5DDP - chains A and D; structure by X-ray diffraction, 2.30 A resolution.

== Chain A ==
Molecule: 61-nt RNA strand
Organism: Synechococcus elongatus
Sequence (61 nucleotides; numbered 1 to 61; the number before each row is that of its first residue):
     1 CGUUGACCCA GGAAACUGGG CGGAAGUAAG GUCCAUUGCA CUCCGGGCCU GAAGCAACGC
    61 G
Metal / ion sites: Na+ site 1: G12 (shared with 1 residue of chain B); Na+ site 2 near C21 (its only coordinating residue here); Na+ site 3: U32, G46, G47; Na+ site 4 near C33 (its only coordinating residue here); Mg2+ near G61 (its only coordinating residue here)
Small-molecule neighbours: glutamine (GLN): C1, G22, G23, A24, G54, A57, C58, G59, C60
From the paper describing this entry:
  - contacts within the chain: A6-C21, G2-G22, G23-C60, G23-G59 (pi stacking), G54-A56
  - binding site for glutamine: C1, G22, G23, A24, G54, G59
  - conformationally variable residues (order/disorder transition): G22 to A24, A53, G54, C60
  - specificity-determining residues: C1 (proposed by the authors, not directly observed)
  - mutagenesis - C1G/G59C: abolished binding to glutamine

== Chain D ==
Name: U1 small nuclear ribonucleoprotein A
Organism: Homo sapiens
Reference sequence: P09012 (SNRPA_HUMAN); residues 1-97 here correspond to UniProt positions 2-98 (UniProt number = residue number + 1)
Chain sequence (97 residues; each row starts with the number of its first residue):
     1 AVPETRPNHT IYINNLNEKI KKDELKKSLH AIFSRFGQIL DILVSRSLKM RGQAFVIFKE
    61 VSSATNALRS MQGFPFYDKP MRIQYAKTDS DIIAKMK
Not modelled in the structure: 1, 96-97
Differences from the reference sequence: engineered mutation His30 (Tyr31 in P09012), Arg35 (Gln36 in P09012)
Curated features (UniProtKB/Swiss-Prot):
  - modified residue: Ala1 (N-acetylalanine), Lys59 (N6-acetyllysine)

== Interface between chain A and chain D ==
Pairs across the interface (49; chain A residue first):
  G30(A) - Lys21(D)  phosphate contact
  G30(A) - Lys22(D)  phosphate contact
  G30(A) - Arg46(D)  salt bridge to the phosphate
  G31(A) - Lys21(D)  phosphate contact
  A35(A) - Leu48(D)  base contact
  A35(A) - Arg51(D)  hydrogen bond to the base
  U36(A) - Glu18(D)  hydrogen bond to the base
  U36(A) - Arg51(D)  base contact
  U37(A) - Asn14(D)  base contact
  U37(A) - Asn15(D)  hydrogen bond to the base
  U37(A) - Glu18(D)  base contact
  U37(A) - Lys79(D)  hydrogen bond to the base
  G38(A) - Tyr12(D)  hydrogen bond to the base
  G38(A) - Asn14(D)  hydrogen bond to the base
  G38(A) - Asn15(D)  hydrogen bond to the base
  G38(A) - Glu18(D)  hydrogen bond to the base
  G38(A) - Lys49(D)  hydrogen bond to the sugar
  G38(A) - Met50(D)  sugar contact
  G38(A) - Arg51(D)  hydrogen bond to the base
  G38(A) - Gly52(D)  base contact
  G38(A) - Gln53(D)  base contact
  C39(A) - Glu4(D)  base contact
  C39(A) - Tyr12(D)  stacking on the base
  C39(A) - Lys49(D)  sugar contact
  C39(A) - Met50(D)  sugar contact
  C39(A) - Gln53(D)  sugar contact
  C39(A) - Phe55(D)  base contact
  C39(A) - Gln84(D)  hydrogen bond to the base
  C39(A) - Tyr85(D)  hydrogen bond to the base
  C39(A) - Ala86(D)  base contact
  C39(A) - Lys87(D)  hydrogen bond to the base
  A40(A) - Leu43(D)  base contact
  A40(A) - Lys49(D)  salt bridge to the phosphate
  A40(A) - Met50(D)  sugar contact
  A40(A) - Phe55(D)  stacking on the base
  A40(A) - Thr88(D)  hydrogen bond to the base
  A40(A) - Asp89(D)  hydrogen bond to the base
  A40(A) - Ser90(D)  hydrogen bond to the base
  C41(A) - Leu43(D)  base contact
  C41(A) - Asp89(D)  hydrogen bond to the base
  C41(A) - Ser90(D)  base contact
  C41(A) - Asp91(D)  hydrogen bond to the base
  C41(A) - Ile92(D)  base contact
  U42(A) - Asp91(D)  phosphate contact
  C44(A) - Ser45(D)  hydrogen bond to the phosphate
  C44(A) - Ser47(D)  phosphate contact
  G45(A) - Ser47(D)  phosphate contact
  G45(A) - Leu48(D)  hydrogen bond to the phosphate
  G45(A) - Arg51(D)  hydrogen bond to the base
Interface residues without a listed pair, chain D (30 interface residues in all): Thr10, Leu16

== In short ==
Chain A and chain D form an interface of 12 and 30 residues respectively, with 21 hydrogen bonds, 2 salt
bridges and 2 aromatic stacking contacts. Polar pairs include A35(A)-Arg51(D), U36(A)-Glu18(D) and
U37(A)-Asn15(D). From the paper: a binding site for glutamine at C1(A), G22(A) and G23(A) among others;
C1G/G59C of chain A abolish binding to glutamine.
Here chain A is a 61-nt RNA strand (Synechococcus elongatus) and chain D is U1 small nuclear ribonucleoprotein
A (Homo sapiens). Entry 5DDP (L-glutamine riboswitch bound with L-glutamine) was determined by X-ray
diffraction together with 5DDO, 5DDQ and 5DDR from the same study.
